PDB entry 6TYS | electron microscopy, 3.50 A resolution | chains A and B of the 9 polymer chains in the assembly

== Chain A (and B) ==
Molecule: Fusion glycoprotein F0
Source organism: Nipah virus
Notes: chain B of this document is another copy of the same molecule, construct and numbering; everything in this record applies to it too
UniProt: Q9IH63 (FUS_NIPAV); residue numbers follow UniProt; this construct covers 1-104, 112-494
Sequence (538 residues; each row starts with the number of its first residue; note: 7 numbers in that range are skipped by the numbering (no residue carries them; nothing is unmodelled there); a row labelled like 104A-104O holds insertion residues (104A, then the next letters in order)):
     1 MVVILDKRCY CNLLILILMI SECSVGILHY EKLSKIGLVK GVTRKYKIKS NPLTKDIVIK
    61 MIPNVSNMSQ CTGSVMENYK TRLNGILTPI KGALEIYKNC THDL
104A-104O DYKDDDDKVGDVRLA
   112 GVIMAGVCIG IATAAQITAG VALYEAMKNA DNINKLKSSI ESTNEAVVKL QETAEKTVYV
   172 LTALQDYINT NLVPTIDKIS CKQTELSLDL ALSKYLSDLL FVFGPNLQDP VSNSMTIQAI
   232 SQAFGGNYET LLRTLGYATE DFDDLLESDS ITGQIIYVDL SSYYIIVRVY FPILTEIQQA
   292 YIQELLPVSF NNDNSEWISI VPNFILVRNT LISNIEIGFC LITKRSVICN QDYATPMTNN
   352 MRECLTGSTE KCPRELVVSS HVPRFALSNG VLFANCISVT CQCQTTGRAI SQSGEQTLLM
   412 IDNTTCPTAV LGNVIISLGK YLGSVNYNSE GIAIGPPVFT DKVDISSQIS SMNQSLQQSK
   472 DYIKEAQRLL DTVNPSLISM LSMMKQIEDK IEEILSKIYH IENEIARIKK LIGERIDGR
Not modelled in the structure: 1-26, 104A-104O, 481-530
Differences from the reference sequence: conflict Cys100 (Asn in Q9IH63), Cys119 (Ala in Q9IH63); insertion (104A-104H)
Disulfides: Cys71-Cys192, Cys100-Cys119, Cys331-Cys340, Cys355-Cys363, Cys387-Cys392, Cys394-Cys417
Covalent attachments: N-acetylglucosamine (NAG) linked to Asn67, Asn99, Asn414, Asn464
Curated features (UniProtKB/Swiss-Prot):
  - region: Leu104N to Leu134 (Fusion peptide)
  - site: Arg104M, Leu104N (Cleavage)
  - glycosylation (N-linked (GlcNAc...) asparagine): Asn64, Asn67, Asn99, Asn414, Asn464
  - natural variant: Thr250 (T250I: In strain: Isolate NiV/MY/99/VRI-0626), Met348 (M348T: In strain: Isolate Malaysian flying-fox)

== Interface between chain A and chain B ==
Pairs across the interface - 80 pairs, chain A then chain B:
  Gly41(A) - Ile122(B)
  Val42(A) - Ile122(B)  hydrophobic
  Glu156(A) - Leu197(B)
  Ala157(A) - Leu201(B)  hydrophobic
  Asp177(A) - Leu201(B)
  Asn180(A) - Gln194(B)
  Thr181(A) - Ser198(B)  hydrogen bond
  Gly236(A) - Lys205(B)  hydrogen bond (backbone-side chain)
  Gly237(A) - Ser208(B)
  Asn238(A) - Leu201(B)
  Asn238(A) - Ser204(B)  hydrogen bond
  Tyr239(A) - Ser208(B)  hydrogen bond (side chain-backbone)
  Tyr239(A) - Leu211(B)
  Tyr239(A) - Phe212(B)  hydrophobic
  Glu240(A) - Arg82(B)  salt bridge
  Glu240(A) - Ser204(B)
  Glu240(A) - Leu211(B)
  Thr241(A) - Leu201(B)
  Thr241(A) - Ser204(B)  hydrogen bond
  Arg244(A) - Arg82(B)
  Asp254(A) - Arg82(B)  salt bridge
  Asp254(A) - Pro216(B)
  Asp255(A) - Pro216(B)
  Glu258(A) - Leu211(B)
  Glu258(A) - Asn217(B)  hydrogen bond
  Leu332(A) - Pro216(B)
  Ile333(A) - Gln219(B)  hydrogen bond (backbone-side chain)
  Thr334(A) - Gln219(B)
  Leu367(A) - Pro347(B)
  Val369(A) - Arg319(B)  hydrogen bond (backbone-side chain)
  Val369(A) - Ala345(B)  hydrophobic
  Val369(A) - Thr346(B)
  Val369(A) - Pro347(B)
  Ser370(A) - Asp343(B)  hydrogen bond (side chain-backbone)
  Ser370(A) - Ala345(B)
  Ser371(A) - Asp343(B)  hydrogen bond
  His372(A) - Gln342(B)  hydrogen bond
  His372(A) - Asp343(B)
  Phe376(A) - Ala125(B)
  Ala377(A) - Ala123(B)
  Leu378(A) - Gly117(B)
  Leu378(A) - Ile120(B)  hydrophobic
  Leu378(A) - Gly121(B)
  Leu378(A) - Ile122(B)
  Leu378(A) - Ala123(B)  hydrogen bond (backbone-backbone)
  Ser379(A) - Gly121(B)
  Asn380(A) - Gly121(B)  hydrogen bond (backbone-backbone)
  Gly381(A) - Gly117(B)
  Gly381(A) - Gly121(B)  hydrogen bond (backbone-backbone)
  Gln395(A) - Leu104(B)
  Thr419(A) - Ile114(B)
  Val425(A) - Ile128(B)  hydrophobic
  Val425(A) - Val132(B)  hydrophobic
  Ile426(A) - Val113(B)
  Ile426(A) - Ile114(B)  hydrophobic
  Ile426(A) - Met115(B)  hydrogen bond (backbone-backbone)
  Ile427(A) - Met115(B)
  Ser428(A) - Met115(B)  hydrogen bond (backbone-backbone)
  Ser428(A) - Ala116(B)
  Ser428(A) - Gly117(B)  hydrogen bond (side chain-backbone)
  Gly430(A) - Val118(B)
  Phe450(A) - Pro347(B)  hydrophobic
  Phe450(A) - Met348(B)
  Phe450(A) - Thr349(B)
  Asp455(A) - Pro347(B)
  Asp455(A) - Thr349(B)
  Ser457(A) - Val449(B)
  Ser458(A) - Met352(B)  hydrogen bond
  Ser458(A) - Pro364(B)
  Ile460(A) - Gln459(B)
  Ile460(A) - Met463(B)  hydrophobic
  Ser461(A) - Val449(B)
  Ser462(A) - Asn351(B)
  Met463(A) - Met463(B)  hydrophobic
  Asn464(A) - Met463(B)
  Leu467(A) - Met463(B)
  Leu467(A) - Leu467(B)  hydrophobic
  Lys471(A) - Ser466(B)
  Ile474(A) - Tyr473(B)  hydrophobic
  Ile474(A) - Ile474(B)
Other interface residues (no listed pair), chain A (59 interface residues in all): Asn182, Pro185, Leu297, Lys335, Leu429, Val454, Gln459, Gln465, Gln478
Other interface residues (no listed pair), chain B (58 interface residues in all): Thr124, Asn182, Ile190, Ile311, Val312, Pro313, Ser324, Asn325, Tyr344, Pro447, Thr451, Ile456, Ser470

== Summary ==
59 residues of chain A and 58 residues of chain B are in contact, with 18 hydrogen bonds and 2 salt bridges.
Among the polar pairs are Glu240(A)-Arg82(B), Asp254(A)-Arg82(B) and Thr181(A)-Ser198(B). Covalently linked
N-acetylglucosamine: at Asn67(A), Asn99(A), Asn414(A) and Asn464(A).
Chain A and chain B are both Fusion glycoprotein F0 (Nipah virus); the structure, A potent cross-neutralizing
antibody targeting the fusion glycoprotein inhibits Nipah virus and Hendra virus infection, was determined by
electron microscopy, deposited together with 6U1T.
